PDB entry 6VVT | X-ray diffraction, 2.90 A resolution | chains B and D of the 9 polymer chains in the assembly

# Chain B
Molecule: DNA-directed RNA polymerase subunit alpha
Source organism: Mycolicibacterium smegmatis (strain ATCC 700084 / mc(2)155)
Notes: EC 2.7.7.6
Reference sequence: A0QSL8 (RPOA_MYCS2); numbering as in UniProt (aligned over 1-350)
Chain sequence (350 residues; row label = number of the first residue in the row):
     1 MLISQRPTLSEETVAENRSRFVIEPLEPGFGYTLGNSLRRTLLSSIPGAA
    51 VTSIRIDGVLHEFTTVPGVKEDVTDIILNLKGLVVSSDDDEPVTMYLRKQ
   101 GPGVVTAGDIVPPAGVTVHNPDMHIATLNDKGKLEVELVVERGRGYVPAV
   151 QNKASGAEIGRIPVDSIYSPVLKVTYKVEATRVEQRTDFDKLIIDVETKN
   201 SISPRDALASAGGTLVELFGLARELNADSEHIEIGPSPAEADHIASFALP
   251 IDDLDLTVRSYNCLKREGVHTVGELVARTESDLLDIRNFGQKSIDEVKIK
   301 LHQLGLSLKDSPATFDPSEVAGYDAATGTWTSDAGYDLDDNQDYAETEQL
Not modelled in the structure: 1, 151-157, 234-350

# Chain D
Molecule: DNA-directed RNA polymerase subunit beta'
Source organism: Mycolicibacterium smegmatis (strain ATCC 700084 / mc(2)155)
Notes: EC 2.7.7.6
Reference sequence: A0QS66 (RPOC_MYCS2); residues 1-1317 here = UniProt positions 1-1317
Chain sequence (1317 residues; numbered 1 to 1317; the number before each row is that of its first residue):
     1 MLDVNFFDELRIGLATADDIRNWSYGEVKKPETINYRTLKPEKDGLFCEK
    51 IFGPTRDWECYCGKYKRVRFKGIICERCGVEVTRAKVRRERMGHIELAAP
   101 VTHIWYFKGVPSRLGYLLDLAPKDLEKIIYFAAYVITSVDDEMRHNELST
   151 LEAEMAVEKKAVEDQRDADLEARAQKLEADLAELEAEGAKSDVRRKVRDS
   201 GEREMRQLRDRAQRELDRLDEIWNTFTKLAPKQLIVDEVLYRELQDRYGE
   251 YFTGAMGAESIKKLIENFDIDAEAESLREVIRSGKGQKKLRALKRLKVVA
   301 AFQQSGNSPMGMVLDAVPVIPPELRPMVQLDGGRFATSDLNDLYRRVINR
   351 NNRLKRLIDLGAPEIIVNNEKRMLQESVDALFDNGRRGRPVTGPGNRPLK
   401 SLSDLLKGKQGRFRQNLLGKRVDYSGRSVIVVGPQLKLHQCGLPKLMALE
   451 LFKPFVMKRLVDLNHAQNIKSAKRMVERQRPQVWDVLEEVIAEHPVLLNR
   501 APTLHRLGIQAFEPQLVEGKAIQLHPLVCEAFNADFDGDQMAVHLPLSAE
   551 AQAEARILMLSSNNILSPASGKPLAMPRLDMVTGLYYLTTLVEGATGEYQ
   601 AATKDAPEQGVYSSPAEAIMAMDRGALSVRAKIKVRLTELRPPTDLEAQL
   651 FENGWKPGDAWTAETTLGRVMFNELLPKSYPFVNEQMHKKVQARIINDLA
   701 ERFPMIVVAQTVDKLKDAGFYWATRSGVTVSMADVLVPPQKQEILERHEA
   751 EADAIERKYQRGALNHTERNESLVKIWQDATEEVGKALEEFYPADNPIIT
   801 IVKSGATGNLTQTRTLAGMKGLVTNPKGEFIPRPIKSSFREGLTVLEYFI
   851 NTHGARKGLADTALRTADSGYLTRRLVDVSQDVIVREHDCETERGINVTL
   901 AERGPDGTLIRDAHVETSAFARTLATDAVDANGNVIIERGHDLGDPAIDA
   951 LLAAGITTVKVRSVLTCTSATGVCAMCYGRSMATGKLVDIGEAVGIVAAQ
  1001 SIGEPGTQLTMRTFHQGGVTGGADIVGGLPRVQELFEARVPRNKAPIADV
  1051 AGRVRLEESDKFFKITIVPDDGGEEVVYDKLSKRQRLRVITHEDGTEGVL
  1101 SDGDHVEVGDQLMEGAADPHEVLRVQGPREVQIHLVKEVQEVYRAQGVSI
  1151 HDKHIEVIVRQMLRRVTIIDSGSTEFLPGSLTERAEFEAENRRVVAEGGE
  1201 PAAGRPVLMGITKASLATDSWLSAASFQETTRVLTDAAINCRSDKLNGLK
  1251 ENVIIGKLIPAGTGISRYRNIQVQPTEEARAAAYTIPSYEDQYYSPDFGQ
  1301 ATGAAVPLDDYGYSDYR
Not modelled in the structure: 1-2, 808-837, 905-910, 1011-1026, 1091-1097, 1172-1181, 1190-1201, 1284-1317
Bound ions: Zn2+ site 1: Cys60, Cys62, Cys75, Cys78; Zn2+ site 2: Cys890, Cys967, Cys974, Cys977
Swiss-Prot annotation at these positions:
  - binding site (Zn(2+)): Cys60, Cys62, Cys75, Cys78, Cys890, Cys967, Cys974, Cys977
  - binding site (Mg(2+)): Asp535, Asp537, Asp539

# Interface between chain B and chain D
Contacting residue pairs (32; chain B residue first):
  Arg39(B) with Asp623(D), salt bridge
  Arg40(B) with Asp623(D), salt bridge
  Leu43(B) with Asp623(D)
  His61(B) with Lys604(D)
  Phe63(B) with Thr603(D)
  Thr74(B) with Glu608(D), hydrogen bond; Val611(D)
  Asp75(B) with Arg636(D), salt bridge
  Leu78(B) with Ser613(D); Arg636(D)
  Asn79(B) with Arg636(D), hydrogen bond
  Lys81(B) with Ser613(D); Glu617(D), salt bridge
  Tyr146(B) with Tyr612(D); Glu617(D), hydrogen bond; Met620(D), hydrophobic; Ala621(D), hydrophobic; Arg624(D)
  Pro148(B) with Arg624(D)
  Ile162(B) with Pro607(D), hydrophobic
  Asp165(B) with Glu617(D)
  Leu172(B) with Ala616(D)
  Lys173(B) with Glu674(D), salt bridge
  Val183(B) with Glu488(D)
  Glu184(B) with Trp484(D)
  Gln185(B) with Lys445(D), hydrogen bond (backbone-side chain); Glu518(D)
  Arg186(B) with Glu518(D)
  Thr187(B) with Leu516(D); Val517(D); Glu518(D), hydrogen bond (backbone-side chain)
  Asp188(B) with Glu518(D)
Also at the interface, not in a pair above, chain B (26 interface residues in all): Ile77, Gly145, Ala149, Ile167
Also at the interface, not in a pair above, chain D (26 interface residues in all): Asp485, Ala602, Ala606, Gln609, Ile619

# Summary
Chain B and chain D each contribute 26 residues to their interface, with 5 hydrogen bonds and 5 salt bridges.
Polar pairs include Arg39(B)-Asp623(D), Arg40(B)-Asp623(D) and Asp75(B)-Arg636(D). UniProt lists 8
Zn2+-binding residues and 3 Mg2+-binding residues on chain D.
Chain B is DNA-directed RNA polymerase subunit alpha and chain D is DNA-directed RNA polymerase subunit beta',
both from Mycolicibacterium smegmatis (strain ATCC 700084 / mc(2)155); the structure, Crystal structure of a
Mycobacterium smegmatis transcription initiation complex with Rifampicin-resistant RNA polymerase and
antibiotic Sorangicin, was determined by X-ray diffraction together with 6VVS, 6VVV, 6VVX, 6VVY, 6VVZ and 6VW0
from the same study.
